6L7X - chain A; structure by X-ray diffraction, 2.39 A resolution.

Chain A:
Molecule: mRNA_triPase domain-containing protein
Organism: Trypanosoma cruzi strain CL Brener
UniProt: Q4E2I1 (Q4E2I1_TRYCC); residue numbers follow UniProt; this construct covers 18-55, 77-243
Amino-acid sequence (209 residues; each row starts with the number of its first residue; note: 21 numbers in that range are skipped by the numbering (no residue carries them; nothing is unmodelled there)):
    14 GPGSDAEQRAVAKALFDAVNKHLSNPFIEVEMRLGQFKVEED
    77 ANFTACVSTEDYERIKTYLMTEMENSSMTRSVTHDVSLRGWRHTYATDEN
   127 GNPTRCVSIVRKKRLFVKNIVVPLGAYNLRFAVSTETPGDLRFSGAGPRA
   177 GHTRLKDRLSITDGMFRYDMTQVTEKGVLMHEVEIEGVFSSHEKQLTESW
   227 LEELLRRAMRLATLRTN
Disordered / not traced: 14-17, 242-243
Differences from the reference sequence: expression tag (14-17); engineered mutation Asn126 (Asp in Q4E2I1)
Residues lining bound ligands: 1,3-dimethyl-7-propyl-purine-2,6-dione (E7R): Leu114, Arg115, Trp117, His119, Ile135, Gly165, Asp166, Phe169
From the paper describing this entry:
  - binding site for 1,3-dimethyl-7-propyl-purine-2,6-dione: Arg115, Trp117, His119, Phe169
  - conformationally variable residues (order/disorder transition): His35 to Pro39, Asp166 to Gly177
  - mutagenesis - R156A (13.5-fold): decreased catalytic activity on triphosphate RNA
  - mutagenesis - R156A (2-fold): increased catalytic activity (NTPase activity)
  - mutagenesis - F50A, F79A: decreased catalytic activity on pppRNA
  - mutagenesis - F50A, F79A: decreased catalytic activity on ATP
  - mutagenesis - F50A, F79A, R156A: decreased binding to nucleic acid
  - mutagenesis - K144A: unchanged binding to nucleic acid

Overview:
Bound to chain A: 1,3-dimethyl-7-propyl-purine-2,6-dione. From the paper: a binding site for
1,3-dimethyl-7-propyl-purine-2,6-dione at Arg115, Trp117 and His119 among others; F50A, F79A and R156A reduce
binding to nucleic acid.
Chain A is mRNA_triPase domain-containing protein (Trypanosoma cruzi strain CL Brener); the structure, Crystal
structure of Cet1 from Trypanosoma cruzi in complex with #951 ligand, was determined by X-ray diffraction
together with 6L7V, 6L7W and 6L7Y from the same study.
